Entry 1SIO (X-ray diffraction, 1.80 A resolution); this record covers chains A and D.

Chain A:
Protein: kumamolisin-As
From: Alicyclobacillus sendaiensis
Amino-acid sequence (364 residues; row label = number of the first residue in the row):
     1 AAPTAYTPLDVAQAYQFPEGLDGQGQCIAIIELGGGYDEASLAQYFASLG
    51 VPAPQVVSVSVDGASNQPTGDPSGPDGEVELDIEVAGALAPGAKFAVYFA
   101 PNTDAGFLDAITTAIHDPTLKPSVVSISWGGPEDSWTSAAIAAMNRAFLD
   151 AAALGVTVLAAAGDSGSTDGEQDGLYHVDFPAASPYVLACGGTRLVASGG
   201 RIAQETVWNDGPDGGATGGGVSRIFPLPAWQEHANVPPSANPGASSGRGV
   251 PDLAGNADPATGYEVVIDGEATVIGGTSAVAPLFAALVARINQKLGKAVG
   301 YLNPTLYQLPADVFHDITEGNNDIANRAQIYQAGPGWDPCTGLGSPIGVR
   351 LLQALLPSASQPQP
Not modelled in the structure: 358-364
Metal / ion sites: Ca2+: Asp316, Ile317, Gly334, Gly336, Asp338
What the authors report for this chain:
  - catalytic residues: Asp164, Ser278
  - binding site for Ace-ILE-PRO-PHL peptide inhibitor (chain D): Glu78, Ser128, Trp129, Gly130, Gly131 to Pro132, Ala161, Gly163, Asp164, Asp179, Thr277, Ser278
  - contacts within the chain: Glu78-Asp82, Asp169-Asp179 (hydrogen bond)
  - specificity-determining residues: Asp179

Chain D:
Protein: Ace-ILE-PRO-PHL peptide inhibitor
Amino-acid sequence (4 residues; row label = number of the first residue in the row):
     1 XIPF
Modified positions: ACE (acetyl group) at position 1; Phe4 (l-phenylalaninol; PHL)

Chain A / chain D interface:
Contacting residue pairs - 22 pairs, chain A then chain D:
  Glu78(A) - Pro3(D)
  Glu78(A) - Phe4(D)  hydrogen bond (side chain-backbone)
  Asn102(A) - ACE_1(D)  hydrogen bond (side chain-backbone)
  Ser128(A) - Ile2(D)
  Ser128(A) - Pro3(D)
  Ser128(A) - Phe4(D)  hydrogen bond (backbone-backbone)
  Trp129(A) - ACE_1(D)
  Trp129(A) - Ile2(D)
  Trp129(A) - Pro3(D)
  Trp129(A) - Phe4(D)
  Gly130(A) - ACE_1(D)
  Gly130(A) - Ile2(D)  hydrogen bond (backbone-backbone)
  Gly130(A) - Phe4(D)
  Ala161(A) - Phe4(D)
  Gly163(A) - Phe4(D)
  Asp164(A) - Phe4(D)
  Asp179(A) - Phe4(D)
  Gly275(A) - Phe4(D)
  Gly276(A) - Phe4(D)
  Thr277(A) - Phe4(D)  hydrogen bond (backbone-backbone)
  Ser278(A) - Pro3(D)
  Ser278(A) - Phe4(D)  covalent bond
Also at the interface, not in a pair above, chain A (15 interface residues in all): Leu33, Gly131

Summary:
The interface between chain A and chain D involves 15 residues on one side and 4 on the other; the contacts
include 1 covalent bond and 5 hydrogen bonds. Polar contacts include Glu78(A)-Phe4(D), Asn102(A)-ACE_1(D) and
Ser128(A)-Phe4(D). From the paper: catalytic residues Asp164(A) and Ser278(A); a binding site for
Ace-ILE-PRO-PHL peptide inhibitor (chain D) at Glu78(A), Ser128(A) and Trp129(A) among others.
Chain A is kumamolisin-As (Alicyclobacillus sendaiensis) and chain D is Ace-ILE-PRO-PHL peptide inhibitor; the
structure, Structure of Kumamolisin-As complexed with a covalently-bound inhibitor, AcIPF, was determined by
X-ray diffraction, deposited together with 1SN7 and 1SIU.
